Entry 9MT2 (electron microscopy, 2.90 A resolution); this record covers chains B and F of the 9 polymer chains in the assembly.

Chain B:
Name: Pre-glycoprotein polyprotein GP complex
Source organism: Mammarenavirus machupoense
Reference sequence: Q8AZ57 (Q8AZ57_MACHU); numbering as in UniProt (aligned over 59-251)
Amino-acid sequence (204 residues; each row starts with the number of its first residue):
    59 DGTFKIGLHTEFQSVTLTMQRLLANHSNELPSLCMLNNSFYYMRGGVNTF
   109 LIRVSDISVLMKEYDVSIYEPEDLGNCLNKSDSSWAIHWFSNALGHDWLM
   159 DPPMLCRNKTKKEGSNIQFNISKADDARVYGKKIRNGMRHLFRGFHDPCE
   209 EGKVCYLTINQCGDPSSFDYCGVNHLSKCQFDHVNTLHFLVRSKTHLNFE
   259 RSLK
Disordered / not traced: 59, 257-262
Disulfides: Cys92-Cys237, Cys135-Cys164, Cys207-Cys213, Cys220-Cys229
Glycans and other covalent adducts: N-acetylglucosamine (NAG) linked to Asn95, Asn166, Asn178
Construct notes: expression tag (252-262)

Chain F:
Name: Pre-glycoprotein polyprotein GP complex
Source organism: Mammarenavirus machupoense
Reference sequence: Q8AZ57 (Q8AZ57_MACHU); residues 263-496 here = UniProt positions 263-496
Amino-acid sequence (234 residues; numbered 263 to 496; the number before each row is that of its first residue):
   263 AFFSWSLTDSSGKDMPGGYCLEEWMLIAAKMKCFGNTAVAKCNQNHDSEF
   313 CDMLRLFDYNKNAIKTLNDEAKKEINLLSQAVNALISDNLLMKNKIKELM
   363 SIPYCNYTKFWYVNHTLTGQHTLPRCWLIRNGSYLNTSEFRNDWILESDH
   413 LISEMLSKEYAERQGKTPITLVDICFWSTIFFTASLFLHLVGIPTHRHLK
   463 GEACPLPHKLDSFGGCRCGKYPRLKKPTIWHKRH
Disordered / not traced: 263-279
Disulfides: Cys282-Cys295, Cys304-Cys313, Cys367-Cys388
Glycans and other covalent adducts: N-acetylglucosamine (NAG) linked to Asn368, Asn376, Asn393, Asn398
Construct notes: conflict Ala333 (Ser in Q8AZ57), Ala343 (Thr in Q8AZ57)
Bound ions: Zn2+ site 1: His458, His460, Cys466, His496; Zn2+ site 2: His470, Cys478, Cys480 (shared with 1 residue of chain A)

How chain B and chain F interact:
Contacting residue pairs - 9 pairs, chain B then chain F:
  Lys190(B) with Glu336(F), salt bridge
  Arg193(B) with Glu336(F), salt bridge
  Asn194(B) with Ile337(F)
  Arg197(B) with Ile337(F)
  Glu209(B) with Glu336(F)
  Thr253(B) with Gln342(F); Asn345(F)
  His254(B) with Gln342(F)
  Leu255(B) with Gln342(F)
Other interface residues (no listed pair), chain B (9 interface residues in all): Lys181
Other interface residues (no listed pair), chain F (5 interface residues in all): Leu339

Summary:
9 residues of chain B and 5 residues of chain F are in contact, with 2 salt bridges. Polar pairs include
Lys190(B)-Glu336(F) and Arg193(B)-Glu336(F). Covalently linked N-acetylglucosamine: at Asn95(B), Asn166(B) and
Asn178(B). N-acetylglucosamine is covalently linked to Asn368(F), Asn376(F), Asn393(F) and Asn398(F).
Here chain B is Pre-glycoprotein polyprotein GP complex and chain F is Pre-glycoprotein polyprotein GP
complex, both from Mammarenavirus machupoense. Entry 9MT2 (Structure of the Machupo virus glycoprotein
complex) was determined by electron microscopy.
